Entry 8V6J (electron microscopy, 11.11 A resolution (very low resolution: no residue pairs are listed; an interface is given only as per-side residue counts)); this record covers chains A and C of the 6 polymer chains in the assembly.

Chain A:
Name: DNA polymerase alpha catalytic subunit
Organism: Xenopus laevis
Notes: EC 2.7.7.7
Reference sequence: Q9DE46 (DPOLA_XENLA); numbering as in UniProt (aligned over 335-1458)
Sequence (1127 residues; each row starts with the number of its first residue):
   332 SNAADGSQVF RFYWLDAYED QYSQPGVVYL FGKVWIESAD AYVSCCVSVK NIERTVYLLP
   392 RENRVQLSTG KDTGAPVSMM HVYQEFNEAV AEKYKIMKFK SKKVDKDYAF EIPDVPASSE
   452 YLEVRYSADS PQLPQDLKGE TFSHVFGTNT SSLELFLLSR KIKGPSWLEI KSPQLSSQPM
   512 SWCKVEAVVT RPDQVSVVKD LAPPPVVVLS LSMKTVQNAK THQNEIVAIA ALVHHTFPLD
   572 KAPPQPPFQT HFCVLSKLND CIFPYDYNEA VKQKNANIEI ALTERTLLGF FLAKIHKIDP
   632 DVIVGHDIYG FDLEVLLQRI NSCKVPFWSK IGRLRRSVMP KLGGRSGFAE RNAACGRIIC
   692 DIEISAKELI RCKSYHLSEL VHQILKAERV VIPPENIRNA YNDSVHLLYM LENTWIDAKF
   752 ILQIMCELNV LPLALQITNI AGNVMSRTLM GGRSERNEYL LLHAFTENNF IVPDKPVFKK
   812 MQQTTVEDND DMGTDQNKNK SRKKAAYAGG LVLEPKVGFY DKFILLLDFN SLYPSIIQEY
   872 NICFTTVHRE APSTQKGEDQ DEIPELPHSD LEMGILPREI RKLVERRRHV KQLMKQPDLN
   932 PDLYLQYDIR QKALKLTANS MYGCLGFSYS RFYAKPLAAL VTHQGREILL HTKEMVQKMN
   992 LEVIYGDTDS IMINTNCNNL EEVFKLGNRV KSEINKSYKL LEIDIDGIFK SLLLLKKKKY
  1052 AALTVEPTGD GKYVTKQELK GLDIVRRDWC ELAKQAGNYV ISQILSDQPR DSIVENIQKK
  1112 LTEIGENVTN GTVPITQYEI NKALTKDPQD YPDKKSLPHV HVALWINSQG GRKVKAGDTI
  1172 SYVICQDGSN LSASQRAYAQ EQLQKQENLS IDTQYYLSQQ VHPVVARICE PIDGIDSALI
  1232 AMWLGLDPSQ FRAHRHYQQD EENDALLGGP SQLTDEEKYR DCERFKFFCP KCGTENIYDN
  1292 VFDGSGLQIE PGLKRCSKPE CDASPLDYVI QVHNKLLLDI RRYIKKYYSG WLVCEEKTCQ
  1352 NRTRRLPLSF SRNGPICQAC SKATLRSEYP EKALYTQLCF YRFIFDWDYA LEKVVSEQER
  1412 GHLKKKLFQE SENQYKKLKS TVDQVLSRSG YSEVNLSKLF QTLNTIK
Not modelled in the structure: 332-338, 809-835, 883-891, 1243-1270, 1453-1458
Differences from the reference sequence: expression tag (332-334)
Curated features (UniProtKB/Swiss-Prot):
  - zinc finger: Cys1280 to Pro1310 (CysA-type)
  - motif: Cys1345 to Cys1371 (CysB motif)
  - binding site (Zn(2+)): Cys1280, Cys1283, Cys1307, Cys1312, Cys1345, Cys1350, Cys1368, Cys1371
Metal / ion sites: Mg2+: Asp859, Phe860, Asp1000 (together with 2'-deoxyguanosine-5'-triphosphate); Zn2+ site 1: Cys1280, Cys1283, Cys1307, Cys1312; Zn2+ site 2: Cys1345, Cys1350, Cys1368, Cys1371
Ligand contacts: 2'-deoxyguanosine-5'-triphosphate (DGT): Asp859, Phe860, Asn861, Ser862, Leu863, Tyr864, Pro865, Arg918, Lys922, Gln942, Lys946, Leu947, Asn950, Tyr953, Gly954, Asp1000

Chain C:
Name: DNA primase large subunit
Organism: Xenopus laevis
Reference sequence: A0A1L8G3G3 (A0A1L8G3G3_XENLA); numbering as in UniProt (aligned over 1-513)
Sequence (513 residues; row label = number of the first residue in the row):
     1 MLFSRDRKYR HNTRLTGDRK GDLYPSSLQF YQHPPTENIS LIEFETFAIE RLKLLKAVEN
    61 LGVSYVKNSE EYSKKLELEL RKLKFPYRPL HEEISDDVYD LRRKDHISHF ILRLAYCQSE
   121 DLRRWFIQQE MDLFKFRFGL LTKESVQEFL KLNDLQYVAI SEDEKNMHKE DLMNSSFGLS
   181 LTKMEDTEFY KVPFQAALDL VRPRKVFLWR GFAFIPHKDI VSIVLNDFRA KLSKALALSA
   241 RSLPVVQSDE RLQPLLNHLS HSYIGQDFSS QSNTGKISLE QIDGFAAKSF PLCMRQLHKS
   301 LRENHHLRHG GRMQYGLFLK GIGLTLEQAL QFWRLEFTKG KVDSEKFDKV YAYSIRHNYG
   361 KEGKRTDYTP YSCMKVILSN PPSQGDYHGC PFRHSDPELL KQKLQSFKVP SSGINQILEL
   421 VKGMHYQLAC QKYFELTHSV DDCGFSLNHP NQYFAESQKL LTGSREIKKE QTARDSPAVT
   481 ASQLSSSSSS ASIPKSQSSA PEMEDLEQIF SEY
Not modelled in the structure: 1-15, 265-276, 463-513
Metal / ion sites: 4Fe-4S cluster Fe: Cys293, Cys373, Cys390, Cys430
Ligand contacts: 4Fe-4S cluster (SF4): Pro291, Leu292, Cys293, Cys373, Val376, Cys390, Pro391, Phe392, Tyr426, Cys430, Leu447, Pro450, Tyr453

How chain A and chain C interact:
At this resolution (11 A) residue pairs are not listed: 17 residues of chain A and 21 of chain C lie at the interface.

Summary:
Chain A and chain C form an interface of 17 and 21 residues respectively. Ligands of chain A:
2'-deoxyguanosine-5'-triphosphate. Bound to chain C: 4Fe-4S cluster. Asp859(A), Phe860(A) and Asp1000(A)
coordinate Mg2+. UniProt lists 8 Zn2+-binding residues on chain A.
Here chain A is DNA polymerase alpha catalytic subunit and chain C is DNA primase large subunit, both from
Xenopus laevis. Entry 8V6J (DNA elongation complex (configuration 2) of Xenopus laevis DNA polymerase
alpha-primase) was determined by electron microscopy (same publication as 8G99, 8G9F, 8G9L, 8G9N, 8G9O, 8UCU
and 8 further entries).
